5AG8 - chain A; structure by X-ray diffraction, 1.90 A resolution.

# Chain A
Name: Gingipain R2
Source organism: Porphyromonas gingivalis
Notes: EC 3.4.22.37; fragment: igsf and ctd domains, residues 577-736
UniProt: P95493 (CPG2_PORGI); residue numbers follow UniProt; this construct covers 577-736
Chain sequence (168 residues; numbered 575 to 736 plus 6 insertion-coded residues; the number before each row is that of its first residue; a row labelled like 664A-664F holds insertion residues (664A, then the next letters in order)):
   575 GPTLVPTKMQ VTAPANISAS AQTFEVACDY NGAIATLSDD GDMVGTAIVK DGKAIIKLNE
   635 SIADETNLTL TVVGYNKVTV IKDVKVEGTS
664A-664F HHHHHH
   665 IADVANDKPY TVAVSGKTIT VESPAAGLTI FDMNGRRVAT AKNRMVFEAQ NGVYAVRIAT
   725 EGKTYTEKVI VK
Unresolved in the structure: 575-578, 663-664, 664A-664F, 665-671
Sequence notes: expression tag (575-576); insertion (664A-664F)
Curated features (UniProtKB/Swiss-Prot):
  - binding site (Ca(2+)): Asp613, Glu639
From the paper describing this entry:
  - contacts within the chain: Asp696-Gly699 (hydrogen bond), Asp696-Arg700 (hydrogen bond), Ser687-Asn707 (hydrogen bond), Ala690-Asn707 (hydrogen bond)
  - conformationally variable residues (order/disorder transition): Thr663 to Asp671

# Summary
UniProt lists Ca2+-binding residues Asp613 and Glu639. The paper reports conformational variability at Thr663;
contacts within the chain involving Asp696, Gly699 and Arg700 among others.
Chain A is Gingipain R2 (Porphyromonas gingivalis); the structure, Crystal structure of a mutant (665I6H) of
the C-terminal domain of rgpb, was determined by X-ray diffraction together with 5AG9 from the same study.
